Entry 8Y3U (electron microscopy, 2.98 A resolution); this record covers chains G and K of the 12 polymer chains in the assembly.

[Chain G (and K)]
Name: Virion spike glycoprotein
Organism: Ebola virus
Notes: chain K of this document is another copy of the same molecule, construct and numbering; everything in this record applies to it too
UniProtKB: A0A1C4HDV6 (A0A1C4HDV6_9MONO); residue numbers follow UniProt; this construct covers 503-597
Chain sequence (97 residues; each row starts with the number of its first residue):
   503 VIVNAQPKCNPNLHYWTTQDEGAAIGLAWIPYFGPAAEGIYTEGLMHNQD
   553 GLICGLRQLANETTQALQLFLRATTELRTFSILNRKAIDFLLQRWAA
Construct notes: expression tag (598-599)
Disulfide bonds: Cys-511/Cys-556
What the authors report for this chain:
  - mutagenesis - T565A, L569A: decreased binding to 2G1 vh
  - post-translational modification sites: Asn-563
  - mutagenesis - N563A: unchanged binding to 2G1 vh

[How chain G and chain K interact]
Contacting residue pairs - 13 pairs, chain G then chain K:
  Gln-521(G) / Ala-575(K)
  Gly-524(G) / Leu-571(K)
  Ala-530(G) / Arg-574(K)
  Trp-531(G) / Gln-567(K)
  Pro-533(G) / Gln-570(K)
  Pro-537(G) / Arg-574(K)
  Phe-582(G) / Glu-578(K)
  Asn-586(G) / Arg-587(K)
  Leu-593(G) / Leu-593(K)  hydrophobic
  Leu-593(G) / Trp-597(K)
  Arg-596(G) / Ala-599(K)
  Trp-597(G) / Trp-597(K)
  Trp-597(G) / Ala-598(K)
Other interface residues (no listed pair), chain G (15 interface residues in all): Asp-522, Ala-526, Arg-580, Phe-592
Other interface residues (no listed pair), chain K (13 interface residues in all): Leu-579, Leu-594

[In short]
Chain G and chain K form an interface of 15 and 13 residues respectively. From the paper: T565A and L569A of
chain G reduce binding to 2G1 vh; a modification site at Asn-563(G).
Both chains are Virion spike glycoprotein (Ebola virus). Entry 8Y3U (Ebola virus glycoprotein in complex with
a broadly neutralizing antibody 2G1) was determined by electron microscopy.
